PDB entry 5LEK | X-ray diffraction, 2.80 A resolution | chains B and C of the 4 polymer chains in the assembly

== Chain B ==
Name: Listeriolysin regulatory protein
Organism: Listeria monocytogenes serovar 1/2a (strain ATCC BAA-679 / EGD-e)
UniProtKB: P22262 (PRFA_LISMO); residue numbers follow UniProt; this construct covers 1-237
Chain sequence (237 residues; each row starts with the number of its first residue):
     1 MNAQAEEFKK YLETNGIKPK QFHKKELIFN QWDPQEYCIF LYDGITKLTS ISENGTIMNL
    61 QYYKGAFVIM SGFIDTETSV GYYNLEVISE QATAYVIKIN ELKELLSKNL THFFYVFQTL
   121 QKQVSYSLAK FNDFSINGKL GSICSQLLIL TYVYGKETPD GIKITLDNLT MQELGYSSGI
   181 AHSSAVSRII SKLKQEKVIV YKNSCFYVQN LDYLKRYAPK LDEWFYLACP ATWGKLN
Disordered / not traced: 1
Differences from the reference sequence: conflict Ser145 (Gly in P22262)
Swiss-Prot annotation at these positions:
  - natural variant: Ser145 (G145S: In prfA* mutant which constitutively overexpresses virulence genes. Presumably blocks prfA in a cofactor-independent transcriptionally active conformation; this construct carries the variant)

== Chain C ==
Molecule: 30-nt DNA strand
Sequence (30 nucleotides; row label = number of the first residue in the row; note: 1 number in that range is skipped by the numbering (no residue carries it; nothing is unmodelled there); numbers below 1 keep their minus sign (DT-15 is residue -15)):
   -15 TTGAGGCATT AACAT
     1 TTGTTAACGA CGATA

== Chain B / chain C interface ==
Contacting residue pairs - 15 pairs, chain B then chain C:
  Lys139(B) - DT2(C)  hydrogen bond to the phosphate
  Lys139(B) - DG3(C)  phosphate contact
  Leu140(B) - DT2(C)  hydrogen bond to the phosphate
  Ile180(B) - DG3(C)  phosphate contact
  His182(B) - DG3(C)  sugar contact
  His182(B) - DT4(C)  salt bridge to the phosphate
  His182(B) - DT5(C)  base contact
  Ser184(B) - DT4(C)  base contact
  Ser184(B) - DT5(C)  hydrogen bond to the base
  Ala185(B) - DG3(C)  phosphate contact
  Ala185(B) - DT4(C)  base contact
  Arg188(B) - DT2(C)  base contact
  Arg188(B) - DG3(C)  hydrogen bond to the base
  Arg188(B) - DT4(C)  hydrogen bond to the base
  Lys192(B) - DT1(C)  salt bridge to the phosphate
Also at the interface, not in a pair above, chain B (13 interface residues in all): Asn137, Gly138, Gly179, Ala181, Ile189
Also at the interface, not in a pair above, chain C (6 interface residues in all): DA6

== In short ==
Chain B and chain C form an interface of 13 and 6 residues respectively, with 5 hydrogen bonds and 2 salt
bridges. Polar contacts include Ser184(B)-DT5(C), Arg188(B)-DG3(C) and Arg188(B)-DT4(C).
Chain B is Listeriolysin regulatory protein (Listeria monocytogenes serovar 1/2a (strain ATCC BAA-679 /
EGD-e)) and chain C is a 30-nt DNA strand; the structure, The Transcriptional Regulator PrfA-G145S mutant from
Listeria Monocytogenes in complex with a 30-bp operator PrfA-box motif, was determined by X-ray diffraction,
deposited together with 5LEJ and 5LRS.
